PDB entry 3IWM | X-ray diffraction, 3.20 A resolution | chains C and G of the 8 polymer chains in the assembly

== Chain C ==
Protein: 3C-like proteinase
Source organism: SARS coronavirus
Notes: EC 3.4.22.-
Reference sequence: P0C6U8 (R1A_CVHSA); residues 1-306 here correspond to UniProt positions 3241-3546 (UniProt number = residue number + 3240)
Chain sequence (306 residues; each row starts with the number of its first residue):
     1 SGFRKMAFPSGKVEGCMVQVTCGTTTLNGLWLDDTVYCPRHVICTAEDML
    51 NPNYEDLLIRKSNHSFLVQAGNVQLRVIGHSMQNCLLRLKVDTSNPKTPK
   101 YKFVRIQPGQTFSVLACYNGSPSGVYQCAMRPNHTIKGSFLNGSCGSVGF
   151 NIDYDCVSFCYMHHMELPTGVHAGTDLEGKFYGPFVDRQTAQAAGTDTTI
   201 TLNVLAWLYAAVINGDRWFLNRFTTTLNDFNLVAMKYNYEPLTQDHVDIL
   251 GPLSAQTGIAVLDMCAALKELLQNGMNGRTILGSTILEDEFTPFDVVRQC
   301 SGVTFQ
Not modelled in the structure: 301-306

== Chain G ==
Protein: N-[(5-methylisoxazol-3-yl)carbonyl]alanyl-L-valyl-N~1~-((1R, 2Z)-4-(benzyloxy)-4-oxo-1-{[(3R)-2-oxopyrrolidin-3-yl]methyl}but-2-enyl)-L-leucinamide
Chain sequence (6 residues; each row starts with the number of its first residue):
     1 XAVLXX
Modified positions: 02J (5-methyl-1,2-oxazole-3-carboxylic acid) at position 1; PJE ((E,4S)-4-azanyl-5-[(3S)-2-oxidanylidenepyrrolidin-3-yl]pent-2-enoic acid) at position 5; 010 (phenylmethanol) at position 6

== Interface between chain C and chain G ==
Pairs across the interface (33; chain C residue first):
  Thr25(C) - 010_6(G)
  Leu27(C) - PJE_5(G)
  Leu27(C) - 010_6(G)
  His41(C) - Leu4(G)
  His41(C) - PJE_5(G)
  Met49(C) - 010_6(G)
  Phe140(C) - PJE_5(G)
  Asn142(C) - PJE_5(G)
  Asn142(C) - 010_6(G)
  Gly143(C) - PJE_5(G)  hydrogen bond (backbone-backbone)
  Ser144(C) - PJE_5(G)
  Cys145(C) - PJE_5(G)
  His163(C) - PJE_5(G)
  His164(C) - Leu4(G)
  His164(C) - PJE_5(G)
  Met165(C) - Ala2(G)  hydrophobic
  Met165(C) - Val3(G)
  Met165(C) - Leu4(G)
  Met165(C) - PJE_5(G)
  Glu166(C) - Ala2(G)
  Glu166(C) - Val3(G)  hydrogen bond (backbone-backbone)
  Glu166(C) - PJE_5(G)
  Leu167(C) - Ala2(G)  hydrophobic
  Pro168(C) - 02J_1(G)
  His172(C) - PJE_5(G)
  Asp187(C) - Leu4(G)
  Arg188(C) - Leu4(G)
  Gln189(C) - Ala2(G)
  Gln189(C) - Val3(G)
  Gln189(C) - Leu4(G)  hydrogen bond (side chain-backbone)
  Thr190(C) - 02J_1(G)
  Thr190(C) - Ala2(G)  hydrogen bond (backbone-backbone)
  Ala191(C) - 02J_1(G)
Also at the interface, not in a pair above, chain C (26 interface residues in all): Thr26, Ala46, Tyr54, Leu141, Gln192

== Summary ==
26 residues of chain C face 6 of chain G across their interface; the contacts include 4 hydrogen bonds. Among
the polar pairs are Gln189(C)-Leu4(G), Gly143(C)-PJE_5(G) and Glu166(C)-Val3(G).
Chain C is 3C-like proteinase (SARS coronavirus) and chain G is
N-[(5-methylisoxazol-3-yl)carbonyl]alanyl-L-valyl-N~1~-((1R,
2Z)-4-(benzyloxy)-4-oxo-1-{[(3R)-2-oxopyrrolidin-3-yl]methyl}but-2-enyl)-L-leucinamide; the structure, The
octameric SARS-CoV main protease, was determined by X-ray diffraction.
